2WUV - chain A; structure by X-ray diffraction, 2.24 A resolution.

== Chain A ==
Name: Subtilisin carlsberg
Organism: Bacillus licheniformis
Notes: EC 3.4.21.62
UniProtKB: P00780 (SUBT_BACLI); the author numbering skips numbers that UniProt does not, so the offset changes along the chain: 1-55 = UniProt 106-160; 57-275 = UniProt 161-379
Amino-acid sequence (274 residues; each row starts with the number of its first residue; note: 1 number in that range is skipped by the numbering (no residue carries it; nothing is unmodelled there)):
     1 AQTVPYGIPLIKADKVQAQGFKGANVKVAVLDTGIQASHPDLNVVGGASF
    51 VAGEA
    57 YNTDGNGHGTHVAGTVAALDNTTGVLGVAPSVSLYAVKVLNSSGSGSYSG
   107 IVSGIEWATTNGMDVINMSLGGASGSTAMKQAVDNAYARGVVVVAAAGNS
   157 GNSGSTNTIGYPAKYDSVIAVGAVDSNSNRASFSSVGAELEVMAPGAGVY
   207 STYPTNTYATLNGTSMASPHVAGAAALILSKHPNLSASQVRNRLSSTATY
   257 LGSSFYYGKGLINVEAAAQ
Construct notes: conflict Ser-103 (Thr207 in P00780), Ala-129 (Pro233 in P00780), Asn-158 (Ser262 in P00780), Ser-161 (Asn265 in P00780), Asn-212 (Ser316 in P00780)
Ion coordination: Cs+ site 1: Ala-1, Thr-3, Gly-80; Ca2+: Gln-2, Asp-41, Leu-75, Asn-77, Thr-79, Val-81; Cs+ site 2: Ala-37, His-39, Leu-42 (together with chloride ion); Cs+ site 3: Ala-52 (together with acetonitrile); Cs+ site 4: Gly-61, Ser-98; Cs+ site 5: Asn-77, Asn-185; Cs+ site 6: Tyr-143, Ser-244; Cs+ site 7: Ser-156, Asn-158 (together with chloride ion); Na+: Ala-169, Tyr-171, Val-174; Cs+ site 8: Ser-182, Asn-183; Cs+ site 9: Gly-193, Ala-194, Leu-196, Ser-260; Cs+ site 10: Pro-239, Leu-241; 1 more Cs+ sites not listed
Residues lining bound ligands:
  - acetonitrile (CCN), molecule 1: Phe-50, Val-51, Ala-52, Asn-97
  - acetonitrile (CCN), molecule 2: Gly-61, Asn-62, Gly-63, Tyr-209, Pro-210
  - acetonitrile (CCN), molecule 3: His-64, Asn-155, Asn-218, Gly-219, Thr-220, Ser-221
  - acetonitrile (CCN), molecule 4: Leu-96, Ser-101, Gly-102, Leu-126, Gly-127
  - acetonitrile (CCN), molecule 5: Ser-125, Leu-126, Gly-127, Ala-152, Gly-154, Asn-155, Thr-220, Ser-221
Swiss-Prot annotation at these positions:
  - active site (Charge relay system): Asp-32, His-64, Ser-221
  - binding site (Ca(2+)): Gln-2, Asp-41, Leu-75, Asn-77, Thr-79, Val-81, Ala-169, Tyr-171, Val-174

== In short ==
Ligands of chain A: 5 copies of acetonitrile. Ala-1, Thr-3 and Gly-80 form the Cs+ site 1. Gln-2, Asp-41,
Leu-75, Asn-77, Thr-79 and Val-81 form the Ca2+ site. From UniProt: 3 active-site residues and 9 Ca2+-binding
residues.
Chain A is Subtilisin carlsberg (Bacillus licheniformis); the structure, Crystallographic analysis of
counter-ion effects on subtilisin enzymatic action in acetonitrile, was determined by X-ray diffraction (same
publication as 2WUW).
